PDB entry 7OM5 | X-ray diffraction, 1.48 A resolution | chains A and B

[Chain A (and B)]
Molecule: Nanobody EgB4
Source organism: Lama glama
Notes: antibody fragment or engineered binder; chain B of this document is another copy of the same molecule, construct and numbering; everything in this record applies to it too
Sequence (130 residues; each row starts with the number of its first residue):
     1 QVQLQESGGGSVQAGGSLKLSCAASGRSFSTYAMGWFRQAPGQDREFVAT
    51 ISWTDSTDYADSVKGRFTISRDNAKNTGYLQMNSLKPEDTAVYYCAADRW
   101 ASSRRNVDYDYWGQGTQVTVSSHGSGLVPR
Cystine bridges: Cys22-Cys95
Ion coordination: Zn2+ site 1: Glu88, His123 (shared with Asp98(B), Asp110(B) of chain B); Zn2+ site 2: Asp98, Asp110 (shared with Glu88(B), His123(B) of chain B)

[Chain A / chain B interface]
Contacting residue pairs (30):
  Ser7(A) - Gln13(B)
  Gly8(A) - Val12(B)
  Gly8(A) - Gln13(B)  hydrogen bond (backbone-side chain)
  Gly9(A) - Val12(B)
  Gly9(A) - Gln13(B)  hydrogen bond (backbone-backbone)
  Gly10(A) - Ser11(B)
  Ser11(A) - Gly10(B)
  Ser11(A) - Ser11(B)  hydrogen bond (backbone-backbone)
  Val12(A) - Gly8(B)
  Val12(A) - Gly9(B)
  Val12(A) - Leu18(B)  hydrophobic
  Gln13(A) - Ser7(B)
  Gln13(A) - Gly8(B)  hydrogen bond (side chain-backbone)
  Gln13(A) - Gly9(B)  hydrogen bond (backbone-backbone)
  Ser17(A) - Ser17(B)
  Ser17(A) - Leu18(B)
  Ser17(A) - Lys19(B)
  Leu18(A) - Val12(B)  hydrophobic
  Leu18(A) - Ser17(B)
  Leu18(A) - Leu18(B)  hydrophobic
  Lys19(A) - Ser17(B)
  Asn83(A) - Lys19(B)
  Leu127(A) - Gln5(B)
  Leu127(A) - Ser7(B)
  Arg130(A) - Ala23(B)
  Arg130(A) - Ala24(B)  hydrogen bond (side chain-backbone)
  Arg130(A) - Ser25(B)  hydrogen bond
  Arg130(A) - Lys75(B)  hydrogen bond (side chain-backbone)
  Arg130(A) - Asn76(B)  hydrogen bond (side chain-backbone)
  Arg130(A) - Thr77(B)
Also at the interface, not in a pair above, chain A (15 interface residues in all): Gly16, Thr116
Also at the interface, not in a pair above, chain B (20 interface residues in all): Glu6, Gly16, Thr116

[Overview]
The interface between chain A and chain B involves 15 residues on one side and 20 on the other, with 9
hydrogen bonds. Polar pairs include Gly8(A)-Gln13(B), Arg130(A)-Ala24(B) and Arg130(A)-Ser25(B). Glu88(A) and
His123(A) form the Zn2+ site 1.
Chain A and chain B are both Nanobody EgB4 (Lama glama); the structure, Anti-EGFR nanobody EgB4, was
determined by X-ray diffraction, deposited together with 7OM4.
